4ARM - chain A; structure by X-ray diffraction, 2.00 A resolution.

[Chain A]
Molecule: Pesticin
Source organism: Yersinia pestis
UniProtKB: Q57159 (Q57159_YERPE); residue numbers follow UniProt; this construct covers 1-357
Amino-acid sequence (359 residues; numbered 1 to 359; the number before each row is that of its first residue):
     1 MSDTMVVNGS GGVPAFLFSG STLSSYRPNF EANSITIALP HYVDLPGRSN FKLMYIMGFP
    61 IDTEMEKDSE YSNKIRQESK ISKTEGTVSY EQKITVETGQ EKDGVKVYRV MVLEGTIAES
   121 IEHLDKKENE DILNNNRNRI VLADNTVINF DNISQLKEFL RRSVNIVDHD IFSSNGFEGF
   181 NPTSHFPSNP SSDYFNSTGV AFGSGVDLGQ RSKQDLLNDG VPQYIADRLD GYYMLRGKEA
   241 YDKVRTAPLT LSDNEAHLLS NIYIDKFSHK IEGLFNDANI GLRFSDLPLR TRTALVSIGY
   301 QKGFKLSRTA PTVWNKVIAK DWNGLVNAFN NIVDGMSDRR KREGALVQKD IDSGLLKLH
Disordered / not traced: 1-13
Differences from the reference sequence: engineered mutation Ala201 (Thr in Q57159); expression tag (358-359)
What the authors report for this chain:
  - catalytic residues: Glu178, Asp207

[In short]
The paper reports catalytic residues Glu178 and Asp207.
Chain A is Pesticin (Yersinia pestis); the structure, Structure of the inactive pesticin T201A mutant, was
determined by X-ray diffraction together with 4ARL, 4ARJ, 4ARQ, 4AQN and 4ARP from the same study.
